Entry 7NIQ (electron microscopy, 4.30 A resolution (low resolution: residue-level contacts below are approximate; hydrogen-bond / salt-bridge calls are withheld)); this record covers chains B and G of the 3 polymer chains in the assembly.

== Chain B ==
Molecule: Interferon-induced helicase C domain-containing protein 1
Organism: Mus musculus
Notes: EC 3.6.4.13
UniProt: Q8R5F7 (IFIH1_MOUSE); residue numbers follow UniProt; this construct covers 1-1025
Chain sequence (1025 residues; numbered 1 to 1025; the number before each row is that of its first residue):
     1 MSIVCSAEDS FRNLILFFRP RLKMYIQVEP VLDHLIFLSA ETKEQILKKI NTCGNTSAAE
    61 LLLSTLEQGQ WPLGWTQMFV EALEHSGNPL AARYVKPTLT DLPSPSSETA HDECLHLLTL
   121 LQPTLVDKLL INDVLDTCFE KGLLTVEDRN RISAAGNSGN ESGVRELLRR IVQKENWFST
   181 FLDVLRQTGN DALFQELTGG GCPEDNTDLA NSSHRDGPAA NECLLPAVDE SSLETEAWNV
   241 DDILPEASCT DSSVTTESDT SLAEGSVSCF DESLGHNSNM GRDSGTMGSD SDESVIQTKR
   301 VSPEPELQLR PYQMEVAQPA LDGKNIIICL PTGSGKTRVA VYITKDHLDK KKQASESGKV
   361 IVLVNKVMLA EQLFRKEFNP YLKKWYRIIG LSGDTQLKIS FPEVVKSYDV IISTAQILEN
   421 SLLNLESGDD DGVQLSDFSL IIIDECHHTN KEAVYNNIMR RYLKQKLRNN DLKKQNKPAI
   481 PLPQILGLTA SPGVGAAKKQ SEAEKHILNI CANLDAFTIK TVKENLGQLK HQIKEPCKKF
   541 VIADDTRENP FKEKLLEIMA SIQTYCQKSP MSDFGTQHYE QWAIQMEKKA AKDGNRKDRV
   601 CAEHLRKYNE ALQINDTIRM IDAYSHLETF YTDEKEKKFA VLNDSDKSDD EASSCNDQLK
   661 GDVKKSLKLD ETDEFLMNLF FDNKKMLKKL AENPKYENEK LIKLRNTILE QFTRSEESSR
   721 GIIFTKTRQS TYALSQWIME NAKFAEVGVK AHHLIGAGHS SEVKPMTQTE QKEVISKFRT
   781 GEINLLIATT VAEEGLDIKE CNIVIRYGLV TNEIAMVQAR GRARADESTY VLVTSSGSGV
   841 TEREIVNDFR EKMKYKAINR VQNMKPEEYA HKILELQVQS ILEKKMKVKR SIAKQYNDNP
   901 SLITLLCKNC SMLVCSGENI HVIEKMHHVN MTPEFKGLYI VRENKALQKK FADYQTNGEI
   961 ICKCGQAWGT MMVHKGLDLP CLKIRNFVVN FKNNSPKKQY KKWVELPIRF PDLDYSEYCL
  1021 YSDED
Unresolved in the structure: 1-305, 644-669, 696-698, 717-719, 946-955, 1021-1025
Sequence notes: engineered mutation Lys854 (Met in Q8R5F7)
Metal / ion sites: Zn2+: Cys907, Cys910, Cys962, Cys964
Ligand contacts:
  - ADP (adenosine-5'-diphosphate): Gln308, Leu309, Arg310, Gln313, Pro331, Thr332, Gly333, Ser334, Gly335, Lys336, Thr337, Arg338, Asp797
  - tetrafluoroaluminate (ALF): Pro331, Thr332, Gly333, Lys336, Glu445, Ala490, Gly795, Gln818
Curated features (UniProtKB/Swiss-Prot):
  - binding site (Zn(2+)): Cys907, Cys910, Cys962, Cys964
  - site (Cleavage): Asp208, Leu209, Asp216, Gly217, Asp251, Ser252
  - modified residue (Phosphoserine): Ser289, Ser291, Ser302, Ser645, Ser648, Ser828
  - cross-link (Glycyl lysine isopeptide (Lys-Gly)): Lys23 (interchain with G-Cter in ISG15), Lys43 (interchain with G-Cter in ISG15)
Reported in the primary citation:
  - mutagenesis - S491A/M854K, E813A/M854K: abolished catalytic activity
  - mutagenesis - S491A/E813A/M854K: increased catalytic activity
  - mutagenesis - H871A/E875A: increased signaling in response to without poly(I:C) stimulation
  - mutagenesis - D848K/F849A/R850E: abolished signaling

== Chain G ==
Molecule: 14-nt RNA strand
Sequence (14 nucleotides; row label = number of the first residue in the row):
     1 AUCUCCUCGG CUUG

== Chain B / chain G interface ==
Contacting residue pairs (28):
  Asn365(B) with C8(G); G9(G)
  Val367(B) with G9(G)
  Ser392(B) with G10(G)
  Gly393(B) with G10(G)
  Thr414(B) with G9(G)
  Gln416(B) with G9(G); G10(G)
  Asn420(B) with G10(G)
  Gln581(B) with C3(G)
  Ile584(B) with U4(G)
  Lys726(B) with C6(G)
  Arg728(B) with U7(G); C8(G)
  Gly756(B) with C8(G)
  Ala757(B) with C8(G)
  Ser760(B) with U7(G)
  Thr789(B) with U7(G)
  Thr790(B) with U7(G)
  Val791(B) with C8(G)
  Glu924(B) with U12(G); U13(G)
  Met926(B) with C11(G)
  Val973(B) with U13(G); G14(G)
  Lys975(B) with G14(G)
  Lys1001(B) with U4(G); C5(G)
Other interface residues (no listed pair), chain B (28 interface residues in all): Lys366, Met368, Ile417, Thr727, Arg890, His974
Other interface residues (no listed pair), chain G (14 interface residues in all): A1, U2

== Overview ==
28 residues of chain B face 14 of chain G across their interface. Bound to chain B: ADP and
tetrafluoroaluminate. From UniProt: 4 Zn2+-binding residues on chain B. From the paper: S491A/M854K and
E813A/M854K of chain B abolish catalytic activity; S491A/E813A/M854K of chain B increase catalytic activity; 5
substitutions were tested in all.
Chain B is Interferon-induced helicase C domain-containing protein 1 (Mus musculus) and chain G is a 14-nt RNA
strand; the structure, CryoEM structure of disease related M854K MDA5-dsRNA filament in complex with
ADP-AlF4(Major class), was determined by electron microscopy together with 7BKP, 7BKQ, 7NGA and 7NIC from the
same study.
